6OU9 - chains A and C of the 3 polymer chains in the assembly; structure by electron microscopy, 3.20 A resolution.

Chain A:
Protein: Major capsid protein
Organism: Norovirus Hu/GI.7/TCH-060/USA/2003
Reference sequence: G8FL04 (G8FL04_9CALI); the construct has insertions or renumbered stretches relative to UniProt, so the offset changes along the chain: 3-193 = UniProt 1-191; 200-539 = UniProt 200-539
Chain sequence (539 residues; numbered 3 to 539 plus 8 insertion-coded residues; 6 numbers in that range are skipped by the numbering (no residue carries them; nothing is unmodelled there); the number before each row is that of its first residue; a row labelled like 193A-193H holds insertion residues (193A, then the next letters in order)):
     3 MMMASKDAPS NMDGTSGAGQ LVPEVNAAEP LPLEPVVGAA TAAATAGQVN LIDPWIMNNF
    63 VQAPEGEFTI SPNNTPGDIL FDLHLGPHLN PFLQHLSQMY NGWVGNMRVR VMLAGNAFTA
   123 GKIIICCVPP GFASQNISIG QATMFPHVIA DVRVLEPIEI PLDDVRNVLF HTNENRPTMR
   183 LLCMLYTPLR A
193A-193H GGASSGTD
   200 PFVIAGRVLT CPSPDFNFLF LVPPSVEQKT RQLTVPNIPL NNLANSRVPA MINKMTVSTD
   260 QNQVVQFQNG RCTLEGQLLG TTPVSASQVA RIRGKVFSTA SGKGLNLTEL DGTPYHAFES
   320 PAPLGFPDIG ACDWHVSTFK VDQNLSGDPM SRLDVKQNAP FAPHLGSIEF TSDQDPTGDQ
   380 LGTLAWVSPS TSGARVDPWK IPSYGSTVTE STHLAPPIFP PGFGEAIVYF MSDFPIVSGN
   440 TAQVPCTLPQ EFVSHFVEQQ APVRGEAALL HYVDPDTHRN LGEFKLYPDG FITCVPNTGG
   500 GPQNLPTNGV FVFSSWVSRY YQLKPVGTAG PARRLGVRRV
Disordered / not traced: 3-32, 193A-193H, 406-411, 528-539

Chain C:
Protein: Major capsid protein
Organism: Norovirus Hu/GI.7/TCH-060/USA/2003
Reference sequence: G8FL04 (G8FL04_9CALI); the construct has insertions or renumbered stretches relative to UniProt, so the offset changes along the chain: 3-194 = UniProt 1-192; 200-539 = UniProt 200-539
Chain sequence (539 residues; each row starts with the number of its first residue; note: 5 numbers in that range are skipped by the numbering (no residue carries them; nothing is unmodelled there); a row labelled like 194A-194G holds insertion residues (194A, then the next letters in order)):
     3 MMMASKDAPS NMDGTSGAGQ LVPEVNAAEP LPLEPVVGAA TAAATAGQVN LIDPWIMNNF
    63 VQAPEGEFTI SPNNTPGDIL FDLHLGPHLN PFLQHLSQMY NGWVGNMRVR VMLAGNAFTA
   123 GKIIICCVPP GFASQNISIG QATMFPHVIA DVRVLEPIEI PLDDVRNVLF HTNENRPTMR
   183 LLCMLYTPLR AG
194A-194G GASSGTD
   200 PFVIAGRVLT CPSPDFNFLF LVPPSVEQKT RQLTVPNIPL NNLANSRVPA MINKMTVSTD
   260 QNQVVQFQNG RCTLEGQLLG TTPVSASQVA RIRGKVFSTA SGKGLNLTEL DGTPYHAFES
   320 PAPLGFPDIG ACDWHVSTFK VDQNLSGDPM SRLDVKQNAP FAPHLGSIEF TSDQDPTGDQ
   380 LGTLAWVSPS TSGARVDPWK IPSYGSTVTE STHLAPPIFP PGFGEAIVYF MSDFPIVSGN
   440 TAQVPCTLPQ EFVSHFVEQQ APVRGEAALL HYVDPDTHRN LGEFKLYPDG FITCVPNTGG
   500 GPQNLPTNGV FVFSSWVSRY YQLKPVGTAG PARRLGVRRV
Disordered / not traced: 3-32, 194A-194G, 405-410, 527-539

Interface between chain A and chain C:
Contacting residue pairs - 31 pairs, chain A then chain C:
  Ala45(A) - Glu36(C)
  Ala46(A) - Pro37(C)
  Ala46(A) - Val38(C)
  Ala46(A) - Val39(C)
  Thr47(A) - Val167(C)
  Thr47(A) - Arg168(C)  hydrogen bond (backbone-backbone)
  Ala48(A) - Val167(C)  hydrophobic
  Gly49(A) - Glu36(C)  hydrogen bond (backbone-backbone)
  Gln50(A) - Pro34(C)
  Asn103(A) - Pro131(C)
  Asn103(A) - Pro132(C)  hydrogen bond (side chain-backbone)
  Val170(A) - Asn169(C)
  Leu171(A) - Asn169(C)  hydrogen bond (backbone-backbone)
  Phe172(A) - Arg168(C)
  Phe172(A) - Asn169(C)  hydrogen bond (backbone-side chain)
  Phe219(A) - Leu35(C)  hydrophobic
  Phe219(A) - Pro131(C)  hydrophobic
  Val221(A) - Phe134(C)  hydrophobic
  Pro222(A) - Gln143(C)
  Pro222(A) - Met146(C)  hydrophobic
  Pro222(A) - Phe147(C)
  Pro223(A) - Met146(C)
  Val225(A) - Ser136(C)
  Glu226(A) - Gly133(C)
  Glu226(A) - Phe134(C)
  Glu226(A) - Ala135(C)
  Gln227(A) - Ala135(C)
  Gln227(A) - Gln137(C)
  His315(A) - Val263(C)
  Phe317(A) - Pro416(C)  hydrophobic
  Phe317(A) - Phe418(C)  hydrophobic
Also at the interface, not in a pair above, chain A (23 interface residues in all): Val51, Thr174, Leu220, Pro313
Also at the interface, not in a pair above, chain C (29 interface residues in all): Thr43, Cys129, Pro148, Asp166, Val170, Met181, Asn261

In short:
Chain A and chain C form an interface of 23 and 29 residues respectively, with 5 hydrogen bonds. Polar pairs
include Asn103(A)-Pro132(C), Phe172(A)-Asn169(C) and Thr47(A)-Arg168(C).
Both chains are Major capsid protein (Norovirus Hu/GI.7/TCH-060/USA/2003). Entry 6OU9 (Asymmetric focused
reconstruction of human norovirus GI.7 Houston strain VLP asymmetric unit in T=3 symmetry) was determined by
electron microscopy together with 6OTF, 6OUC, 6OUT and 6OUU from the same study.
